PDB entry 6YGD | X-ray diffraction, 2.75 A resolution | chains A and D of the 4 polymer chains in the assembly

# Chain A
Molecule: N-alpha-acetyltransferase 30
Organism: Saccharomyces cerevisiae
Notes: EC 2.3.1.256
UniProt: Q03503 (NAA30_YEAST); residue numbers follow UniProt; this construct covers 1-159
Amino-acid sequence (159 residues; row label = number of the first residue in the row):
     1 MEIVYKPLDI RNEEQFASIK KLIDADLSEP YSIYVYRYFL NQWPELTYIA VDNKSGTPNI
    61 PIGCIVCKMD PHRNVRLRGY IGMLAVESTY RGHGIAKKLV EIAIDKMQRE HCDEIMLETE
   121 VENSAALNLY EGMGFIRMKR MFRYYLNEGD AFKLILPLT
Small-molecule neighbours: coenzyme A (COA): Asp26, Leu27, Leu84, Ala85, Val86, Tyr90, Arg91, Gly92, His93, Gly94, Ile95, Ala96, Lys97, Leu117, Glu118, Thr119, Asn123, Ser124, Ala125, Ala126, Asn128, Leu129, Tyr130
Reported in the primary citation:
  - conformationally variable residues (loop rearrangement, side-chain flip): Leu27, Leu146, Asn147
  - contacts within the chain: Glu120-Asn147 (hydrogen bond)
  - catalytic residues: Leu27, Glu29, Leu84 (proposed by the authors, not directly observed)
  - mutagenesis - L27A, S28A, E29A, E29Q, Y31F, Y80A, Y80F, E118A, E118Q, E120A, E120Q, Y130A, Y130F: decreased catalytic activity
  - catalytic residues: Tyr80, Glu118, Tyr130

# Chain D
Molecule: Major capsid protein
UniProt: P32503 (GAG_SCVLA); residue numbers follow UniProt; this construct covers 1-5
Amino-acid sequence (10 residues; each row starts with the number of its first residue):
     1 MLRFVGSRRR
Not modelled in the structure: 7-10
Sequence notes: linker (6-7); expression tag (8-10)
Swiss-Prot annotation at these positions:
  - modified residue: Met1 (N-acetylmethionine)

# Chain A / chain D interface
Pairs across the interface - 18 pairs, chain A then chain D:
  Leu27(A) - Met1(D)  hydrophobic
  Ser28(A) - Met1(D)
  Glu29(A) - Met1(D)
  Glu29(A) - Leu2(D)
  Glu29(A) - Arg3(D)
  Glu29(A) - Phe4(D)  hydrogen bond (side chain-backbone)
  Pro30(A) - Phe4(D)
  Tyr31(A) - Met1(D)
  Tyr31(A) - Leu2(D)  hydrogen bond (side chain-backbone)
  Phe39(A) - Leu2(D)  hydrophobic
  Tyr80(A) - Leu2(D)
  Gly82(A) - Met1(D)
  Gly82(A) - Leu2(D)  hydrogen bond (backbone-backbone)
  Glu118(A) - Met1(D)  hydrogen bond (backbone-backbone)
  Glu120(A) - Met1(D)
  Tyr144(A) - Arg3(D)  hydrogen bond (backbone-side chain)
  Tyr145(A) - Met1(D)  hydrogen bond (side chain-backbone)
  Tyr145(A) - Arg3(D)
Interface residues without a listed pair, chain A (13 interface residues in all): Val35
The authors on this interface:
  - pairs named by the authors: Leu27(A)-Met1(D), Ser28(A)-Met1(D), Tyr144(A)-Arg3(D) (cation-pi contact), Tyr145(A)-Met1(D)
  - interface residues, chain A: Glu29(A)
  - interface residues, chain D: Leu2(D), Phe4(D)

# Overview
The interface between chain A and chain D involves 13 residues on one side and 4 on the other, with 6 hydrogen
bonds. Polar contacts include Glu29(A)-Phe4(D), Tyr31(A)-Leu2(D) and Tyr144(A)-Arg3(D). The authors report
contacts between Leu27(A) and Met1(D), Ser28(A) and Met1(D) and Tyr145(A) and Met1(D); a cation-pi contact
between Tyr144(A) and Arg3(D). The paper reports catalytic residues Leu27(A), Glu29(A) and Leu84(A) among
others; L27A, S28A and E29A of chain A, among others, reduce catalytic activity; 13 substitutions were tested
in all.
Here chain A is N-alpha-acetyltransferase 30 (Saccharomyces cerevisiae) and chain D is Major capsid protein.
Entry 6YGD (Crystal structure of the NatC complex bound to Gag peptide and CoA) was determined by X-ray
diffraction (same publication as 6YGA, 6YGB and 6YGC).
